PDB entry 7CWS | electron microscopy, 3.40 A resolution | chains O and Q of the 15 polymer chains in the assembly

[Chain O (and Q)]
Protein: Spike glycoprotein
Source organism: Severe acute respiratory syndrome coronavirus 2
Notes: chain Q of this document is another copy of the same molecule, construct and numbering; everything in this record applies to it too
Reference sequence: P0DTC2 (SPIKE_SARS2); residues 14-1147 here = UniProt positions 14-1147
Sequence (1134 residues; numbered 14 to 1147; the number before each row is that of its first residue):
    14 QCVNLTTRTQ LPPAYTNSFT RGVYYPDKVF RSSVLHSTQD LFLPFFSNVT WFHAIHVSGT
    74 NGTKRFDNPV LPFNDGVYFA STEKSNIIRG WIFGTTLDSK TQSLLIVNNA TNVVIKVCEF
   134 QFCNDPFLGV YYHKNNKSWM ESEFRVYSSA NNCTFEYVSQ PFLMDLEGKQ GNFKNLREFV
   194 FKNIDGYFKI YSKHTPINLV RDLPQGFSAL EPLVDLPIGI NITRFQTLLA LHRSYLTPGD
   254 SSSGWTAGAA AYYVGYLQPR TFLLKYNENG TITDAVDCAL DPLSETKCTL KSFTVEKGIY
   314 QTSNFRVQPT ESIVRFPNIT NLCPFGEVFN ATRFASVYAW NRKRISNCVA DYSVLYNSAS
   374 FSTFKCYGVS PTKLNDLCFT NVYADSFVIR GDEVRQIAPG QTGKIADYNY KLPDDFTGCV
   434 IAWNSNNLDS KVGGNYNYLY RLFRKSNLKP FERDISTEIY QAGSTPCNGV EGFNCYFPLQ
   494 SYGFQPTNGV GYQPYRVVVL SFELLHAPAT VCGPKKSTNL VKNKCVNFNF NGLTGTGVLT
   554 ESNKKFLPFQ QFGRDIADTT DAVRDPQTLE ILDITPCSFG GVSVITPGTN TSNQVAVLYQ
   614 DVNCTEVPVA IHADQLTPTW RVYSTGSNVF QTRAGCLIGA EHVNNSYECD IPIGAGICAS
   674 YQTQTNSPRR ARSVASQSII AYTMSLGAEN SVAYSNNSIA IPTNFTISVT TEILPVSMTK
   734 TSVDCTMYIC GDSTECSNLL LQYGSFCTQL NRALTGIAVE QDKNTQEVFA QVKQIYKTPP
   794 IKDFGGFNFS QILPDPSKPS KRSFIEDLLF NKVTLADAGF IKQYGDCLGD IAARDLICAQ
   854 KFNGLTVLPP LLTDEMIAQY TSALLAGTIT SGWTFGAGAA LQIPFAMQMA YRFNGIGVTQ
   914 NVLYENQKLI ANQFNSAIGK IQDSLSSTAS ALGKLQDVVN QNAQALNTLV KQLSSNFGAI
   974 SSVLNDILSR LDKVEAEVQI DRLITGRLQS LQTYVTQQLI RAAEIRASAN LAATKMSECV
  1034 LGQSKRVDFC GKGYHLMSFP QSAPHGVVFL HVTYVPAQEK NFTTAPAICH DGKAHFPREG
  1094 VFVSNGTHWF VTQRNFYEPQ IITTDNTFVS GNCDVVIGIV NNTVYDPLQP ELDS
Not modelled in the structure: 252-255, 445-446, 621-640, 677-688, 828-847
Disulfides: Cys15-Cys136, Cys131-Cys166, Cys291-Cys301, Cys336-Cys361, Cys379-Cys432, Cys480-Cys488, Cys617-Cys649, Cys662-Cys671, Cys738-Cys760, Cys743-Cys749, Cys1032-Cys1043, Cys1082-Cys1126
Glycans and other covalent adducts: N-acetylglucosamine (NAG) linked to Asn234, Asn603, Asn616, Asn657, Asn709, Asn717, Asn801, Asn1074, Asn1098, Asn1134
Swiss-Prot annotation at these positions:
  - region: Asn280 to Cys301 (Putative superantigen), Arg403 to Asp405 (Integrin-binding motif), Asn448 to Phe456 (Immunodominant HLA epitope recognized by the CD8+), Pro681 to Ala684 (Putative superantigen), Ser816 to Tyr837 (Fusion peptide 1), Lys835 to Phe855 (Fusion peptide 2)
  - site (Cleavage): Arg685, Ser686, Arg815, Ser816
  - glycosylation: Asn17 (N-linked (GlcNAc...) (complex) asparagine), Asn61 (N-linked (GlcNAc...) (hybrid) asparagine), Asn74 (N-linked (GlcNAc...) (complex) asparagine), Asn122 (N-linked (GlcNAc...) (hybrid) asparagine), Asn149 (N-linked (GlcNAc...) (complex) asparagine), Asn165 (N-linked (GlcNAc...) (complex) asparagine), Asn234 (N-linked (GlcNAc...) (high mannose) asparagine), Asn282 (N-linked (GlcNAc...) (complex) asparagine), Thr323 (O-linked (GalNAc) threonine), Ser325 (O-linked (HexNAc...) serine), Asn331 (N-linked (GlcNAc...) (complex) asparagine), Asn343 (N-linked (GlcNAc...) (complex) asparagine), Asn603 (N-linked (GlcNAc...) (hybrid) asparagine), Asn616 (N-linked (GlcNAc...) (complex) asparagine), Asn657 (N-linked (GlcNAc...) (complex) asparagine), Thr676 (O-linked (GlcNAc...) threonine), Thr678 (O-linked (GlcNAc...) threonine), Asn709 (N-linked (GlcNAc...) (high mannose) asparagine), Asn717 (N-linked (GlcNAc...) (hybrid) asparagine), Asn801 (N-linked (GlcNAc...) (hybrid) asparagine) and 3 more in UniProt
  - natural variant: Leu18 (L18F: In strain: Beta/B.1.351, Gamma/P.1 and 1 more), Thr19 (T19I: In strain: Omicron/BQ.1.1, Omicron/XBB.1.5 and 1 more; T19R: In strain: Delta/B.1.617.2, Omicron/BA.2 and 4 more), Thr20 (T20N: In strain: Gamma/P.1), Leu24 to Ala27 (sequence variant, change not given here; In strain: Omicron/BA.2, Omicron/BA.2.12.1 and 6 more), Pro26 (P26S: In strain: Gamma/P.1), Gln52 (Q52H: In strain: Omicron/EG.5.1), Ala67 (A67V: In strain: Eta/B.1.525, Omicron/BA.1), His69 to Val70 (deletion: In strain: Alpha/B.1.1.7, Eta/B.1.525 and 5 more), Gly75 (G75V: In strain: Lambda/C.37), Thr76 (T76I: In strain: Lambda/C.37), Asp80 (D80A: In strain: Beta/B.1.351), Val83 (V83A: In strain: Omicron/XBB.1.5, Omicron/EG.5.1), 79 further natural variant entries in UniProt
  - mutagenesis: His69 to Val70 (Increased incorporation of cleaved spike into virions), Asn121 (N121Q: Partial loss of biliverdin affinity), Arg190 (R190K: Partial loss of biliverdin affinity), Asn234 (N234Q: Increased resistance to neutralizing antibodies), Asn331 (N331Q: Reduced viral infectivity), Asn343 (N343Q: Reduced viral infectivity), Leu452 (L452R: Increased resistance to neutralizing antibodies. Decreases HLA binding to NF9 epitope. Increased binding affinity to human ACE2), Tyr453 (Y453F: Decreased HLA binding to NF9 epitope. Increased binding affinity to human ACE2), Ala475 (A475V: Increased resistance to neutralizing antibodies), Val483 (V483A: Increased resistance to neutralizing antibodies), Glu484 (E484D: Increased replication in human TMEM106B overexpressing cells), Phe490 (F490L: Increased resistance to neutralizing antibodies and human covalescent sera neutralization), 15 further mutagenesis entries in UniProt

[Chain O / chain Q interface]
Contacting residue pairs (143; chain O residue first):
  Tyr38(O) with Leu560(Q), hydrophobic; Phe562(Q), hydrophobic
  Asp40(O) with Phe562(Q)
  Lys41(O) with Phe562(Q); Gln563(Q); Gln564(Q), hydrogen bond (backbone-backbone); Phe565(Q)
  Val42(O) with Gln563(Q); Phe565(Q); Gly566(Q); Arg567(Q)
  Phe43(O) with Lys558(Q); Phe559(Q), hydrophobic; Leu560(Q); Gln563(Q); Phe565(Q), hydrogen bond (backbone-backbone); Gly566(Q); Arg567(Q), hydrogen bond (backbone-backbone)
  Arg44(O) with Arg567(Q)
  Val47(O) with Ile569(Q), hydrophobic
  Cys166(O) with Arg357(Q), hydrogen bond (backbone-side chain)
  Thr167(O) with Arg357(Q), hydrogen bond (backbone-side chain)
  Glu224(O) with Phe562(Q)
  Pro225(O) with Phe562(Q), hydrophobic
  Asn282(O) with Lys558(Q)
  Gly283(O) with Leu560(Q)
  Ser735(O) with Gln314(Q)
  Asp737(O) with Asn317(Q)
  Met740(O) with Phe592(Q), hydrophobic
  Asp745(O) with Arg319(Q), salt bridge
  Gln755(O) with Ser968(Q); Asn969(Q); Phe970(Q), hydrogen bond (backbone-backbone); Gly971(Q)
  Tyr756(O) with Gln965(Q); Phe970(Q), hydrophobic
  Gly757(O) with Ser968(Q)
  Ser758(O) with Thr961(Q); Gln965(Q), hydrogen bond
  Phe759(O) with Gln965(Q); Ser1003(Q)
  Gln762(O) with Thr961(Q); Thr1006(Q)
  Lys786(O) with Gly700(Q)
  Gln787(O) with Ala701(Q); Asn703(Q)
  Ile788(O) with Leu699(Q); Ala701(Q), hydrogen bond (backbone-backbone); Glu702(Q); Asn703(Q), hydrogen bond (backbone-backbone)
  Tyr789(O) with Asn703(Q); Val705(Q), hydrophobic
  Lys790(O) with Glu702(Q), salt bridge; Asn703(Q), hydrogen bond (backbone-backbone); Ser704(Q)
  Pro792(O) with Tyr707(Q), hydrophobic
  Asp796(O) with Tyr707(Q); Asn709(Q), hydrogen bond
  Phe797(O) with Tyr707(Q)
  Asp848(O) with Asp568(Q), hydrogen bond (backbone-side chain)
  Leu849(O) with Ile569(Q), hydrophobic
  Ala852(O) with Asp568(Q); Ala570(Q), hydrophobic; Thr572(Q)
  Lys854(O) with Phe592(Q)
  Phe855(O) with Thr588(Q); Pro589(Q), hydrophobic; Phe592(Q)
  Gly857(O) with Phe592(Q)
  Leu861(O) with Gln613(Q)
  Pro863(O) with Ala668(Q)
  Leu864(O) with Pro665(Q), hydrophobic; Ile666(Q); Gly667(Q); Ala668(Q); Gly669(Q), hydrogen bond (backbone-backbone)
  Leu865(O) with Met697(Q), hydrophobic
  Thr866(O) with Ala668(Q)
  Met869(O) with Gly669(Q); Met697(Q), hydrophobic; Leu699(Q)
  Gln872(O) with Leu699(Q)
  Tyr873(O) with Leu699(Q)
  Thr883(O) with Tyr707(Q)
  Trp886(O) with Tyr1047(Q), hydrogen bond
  Gly889(O) with Asp1041(Q); Lys1045(Q)
  Ala890(O) with Lys1045(Q); Gly1046(Q); Tyr1047(Q), hydrophobic; Val1068(Q); Pro1069(Q)
  Gly891(O) with Lys1045(Q)
  Ala892(O) with Glu1072(Q)
  Leu894(O) with Ala713(Q); Pro715(Q); Glu1072(Q)
  Gln895(O) with Val705(Q); Ala706(Q); Ser711(Q); Ile712(Q); Ala713(Q), hydrogen bond (backbone-backbone); Asn1074(Q), hydrogen bond
  Ile896(O) with Tyr707(Q); Ser711(Q); Ile712(Q), hydrophobic
  Pro897(O) with Asn709(Q); Ser711(Q); Thr1077(Q)
  Phe898(O) with Tyr707(Q), hydrogen bond (backbone-side chain)
  Met900(O) with Thr1077(Q), hydrogen bond; Val1094(Q), hydrophobic
  Tyr904(O) with Val1094(Q); Arg1107(Q)
  Thr912(O) with Phe1121(Q)
  Gln913(O) with Phe1089(Q); Pro1090(Q), hydrogen bond (side chain-backbone)
  Asn914(O) with Phe1089(Q); Phe1121(Q); Ser1123(Q), hydrogen bond
  Tyr917(O) with Pro1079(Q); Phe1089(Q), hydrophobic; Val1128(Q); Val1129(Q), hydrophobic
  Glu918(O) with Ser1123(Q), hydrogen bond; Gly1124(Q), hydrogen bond (side chain-backbone); Val1128(Q)
  Gln920(O) with Ile1130(Q)
  Val963(O) with Ala570(Q), hydrophobic
  Gln1005(O) with Gln1002(Q), hydrogen bond; Thr1006(Q)
  Thr1009(O) with Thr1009(Q)
  Leu1012(O) with Gln1010(Q); Ile1013(Q), hydrophobic
  Thr1027(O) with Arg1039(Q)
  Ser1030(O) with Val1040(Q)
  Glu1031(O) with Arg1039(Q), salt bridge; Val1040(Q)
  Leu1034(O) with Asp1041(Q)
  Gly1035(O) with Val1040(Q)
  Arg1039(O) with Arg1039(Q)
  Glu1111(O) with Ser1123(Q)
  Leu1141(O) with Leu1141(Q), hydrophobic
Other interface residues (no listed pair), chain O (91 interface residues in all): Phe168, Pro230, Thr284, Arg765, Thr768, Lys776, Asn856, Pro862, Thr887, Ala893, Lys921, Ser967, Asp994, Ile1013, Glu1144
Other interface residues (no listed pair), chain Q (91 interface residues in all): Asn360, Lys557, Asp571, Ile587, Asp614, Ala647, Thr696, Ser708, Asn710, Lys947, Gln957, Arg995, Phe1042, Ala1078, Gly1093

[Overview]
The chain O/chain Q interface involves 91 residues from each chain; the contacts include 23 hydrogen bonds and
3 salt bridges. Polar pairs include Asp745(O)-Arg319(Q), Lys790(O)-Glu702(Q) and Glu1031(O)-Arg1039(Q).
N-acetylglucosamine is covalently linked to Asn234(O), Asn603(O), Asn616(O), Asn657(O), Asn709(O) and
Asn717(O) and 4 more.
Both chains are Spike glycoprotein (Severe acute respiratory syndrome coronavirus 2). Entry 7CWS (SARS-CoV-2
Spike Proteins Trimer in Complex with FC05 and H014 Fabs Cocktail) was determined by electron microscopy (same
publication as 7CWT and 7CWU).
